PDB entry 9GMT | electron microscopy, 1.93 A resolution | chains C and E of the 4 polymer chains in the assembly

== Chain C ==
Protein: Polyribonucleotide nucleotidyltransferase
Organism: Mycobacterium tuberculosis
Notes: EC 2.7.7.8
UniProtKB: P9WI57 (PNP_MYCTU); residue numbers follow UniProt; this construct covers 4-596
Chain sequence (593 residues; numbered 4 to 596; the number before each row is that of its first residue):
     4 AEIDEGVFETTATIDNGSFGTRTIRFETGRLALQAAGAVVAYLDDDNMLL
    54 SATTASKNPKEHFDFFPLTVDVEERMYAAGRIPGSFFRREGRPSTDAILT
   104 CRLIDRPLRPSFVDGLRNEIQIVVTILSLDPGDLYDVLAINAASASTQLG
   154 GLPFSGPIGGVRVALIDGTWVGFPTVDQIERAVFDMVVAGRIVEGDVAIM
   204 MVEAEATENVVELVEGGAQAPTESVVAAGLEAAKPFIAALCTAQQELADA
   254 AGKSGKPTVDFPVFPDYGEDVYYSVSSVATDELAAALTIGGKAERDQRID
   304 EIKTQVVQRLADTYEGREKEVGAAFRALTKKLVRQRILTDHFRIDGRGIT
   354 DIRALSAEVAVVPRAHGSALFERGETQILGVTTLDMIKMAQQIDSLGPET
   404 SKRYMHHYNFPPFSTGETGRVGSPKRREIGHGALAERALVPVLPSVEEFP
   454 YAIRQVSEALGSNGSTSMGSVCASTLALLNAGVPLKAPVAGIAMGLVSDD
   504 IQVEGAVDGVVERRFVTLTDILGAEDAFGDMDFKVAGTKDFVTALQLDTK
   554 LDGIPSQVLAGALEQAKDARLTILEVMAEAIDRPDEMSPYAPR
Differences from the reference sequence: engineered mutation Phe328 (Leu in P9WI57)
Ligand contacts: A1IM2 (1-[[4-[4-[[2-phenyl-5-(trifluoromethyl)-1,3-oxazol-4-yl]carbonylamino]phenyl]phenyl]carbonylamino]cyclopentane-1-carboxylic acid): Lys306, Phe328, Arg329, Tyr411, Phe413, His434, Ser465, Asn466, Gly467, Ser468, Thr469, Ser470, Gly526, Ala527, Phe531
UniProt features mapped onto this chain:
  - binding site (Mg(2+)): Asp529, Asp535

== Chain E ==
Molecule: 15-nt RNA strand
Sequence (15 nucleotides; each row starts with the number of its first residue):
     1 AAAAAAAAAAAAAAA

== Chain C / chain E interface ==
Pairs across the interface - 15 pairs, chain C then chain E:
  Phe68(C) - A1(E)  base contact
  Phe68(C) - A2(E)  stacking on the base
  Leu71(C) - A1(E)  hydrogen bond to the sugar
  Thr72(C) - A1(E)  sugar contact
  Arg105(C) - A2(E)  salt bridge to the phosphate
  Arg105(C) - A3(E)  salt bridge to the phosphate
  Arg112(C) - A1(E)  sugar contact
  Arg112(C) - A2(E)  hydrogen bond to the sugar
  Thr418(C) - A4(E)  sugar contact
  Lys428(C) - A1(E)  salt bridge to the phosphate
  Arg429(C) - A1(E)  sugar contact
  Arg429(C) - A2(E)  phosphate contact
  Arg430(C) - A3(E)  base contact
  Arg430(C) - A4(E)  salt bridge to the phosphate
  Arg430(C) - A5(E)  salt bridge to the phosphate
Also at the interface, not in a pair above, chain C (14 interface residues in all): Lys63, Pro70, Asp108, Glu420, Arg423
Also at the interface, not in a pair above, chain E (6 interface residues in all): A6

== In short ==
14 residues of chain C and 6 residues of chain E are in contact; the contacts include 2 hydrogen bonds, 5 salt
bridges and 1 aromatic stacking contact. Polar contacts include Leu71(C)-A1(E), Arg112(C)-A2(E) and
Arg105(C)-A2(E). Chain C binds compound A1IM2.
Here chain C is Polyribonucleotide nucleotidyltransferase (Mycobacterium tuberculosis) and chain E is a 15-nt
RNA strand. Entry 9GMT (Mtb PNPase Rv2783c Mutant L328F) was determined by electron microscopy (same
publication as 9GMS).
